Entry 6ABT (X-ray diffraction, 2.80 A resolution); this record covers chains B and A.

# Chain B (and A)
Name: PadR family transcriptional regulator
Organism: Listeria monocytogenes
Notes: chain A of this document is another copy of the same molecule, construct and numbering; everything in this record applies to it too
UniProt: L8DXR9 (L8DXR9_LISMN); residues 8-104 here = UniProt positions 8-104
Amino-acid sequence (98 residues; row label = number of the first residue in the row):
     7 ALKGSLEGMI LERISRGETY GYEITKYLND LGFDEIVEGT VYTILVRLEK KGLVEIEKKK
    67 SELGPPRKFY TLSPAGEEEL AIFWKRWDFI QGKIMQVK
Differences from the reference sequence: expression tag (7)
From the paper describing this entry:
  - conformationally variable residues (loop rearrangement): Lys-66 to Pro-72

# Chain B / chain A interface
Contacting residue pairs (27; chain B residue first):
  Leu-8(B) / Ile-96(A)  hydrophobic
  Met-15(B) / Ile-100(A)  hydrophobic
  Met-15(B) / Val-103(A)  hydrophobic
  Glu-18(B) / Val-103(A)
  Arg-22(B) / Val-103(A)  hydrogen bond (side chain-backbone)
  Tyr-33(B) / Val-103(A)
  Leu-37(B) / Lys-99(A)  hydrogen bond (backbone-side chain)
  Leu-37(B) / Val-103(A)  hydrophobic
  Gly-38(B) / Lys-99(A)
  Trp-90(B) / Ile-100(A)  hydrophobic
  Trp-90(B) / Lys-104(A)
  Trp-93(B) / Trp-93(A)  hydrophobic
  Asp-94(B) / Lys-104(A)  salt bridge
  Ile-96(B) / Leu-8(A)  hydrophobic
  Gln-97(B) / Ile-100(A)
  Gln-97(B) / Met-101(A)
  Lys-99(B) / Leu-37(A)
  Ile-100(B) / Trp-90(A)  hydrophobic
  Ile-100(B) / Trp-93(A)  hydrophobic
  Ile-100(B) / Gln-97(A)
  Met-101(B) / Gln-97(A)  hydrogen bond
  Val-103(B) / Glu-18(A)
  Val-103(B) / Arg-22(A)  hydrogen bond (backbone-side chain)
  Val-103(B) / Tyr-33(A)
  Lys-104(B) / Arg-22(A)  hydrogen bond (backbone-side chain)
  Lys-104(B) / Trp-90(A)
  Lys-104(B) / Asp-94(A)  salt bridge
Other interface residues (no listed pair), chain B (19 interface residues in all): Phe-39, Gln-102

# Summary
19 residues of chain B face 15 of chain A across their interface; the contacts include 5 hydrogen bonds and 2
salt bridges. Polar contacts include Asp-94(B)/Lys-104(A), Arg-22(B)/Val-103(A) and Leu-37(B)/Lys-99(A). From
the paper: conformational variability at Lys-66(B).
Chain B and chain A are both PadR family transcriptional regulator (Listeria monocytogenes); the structure,
Crystal structure of transcription factor from Listeria monocytogenes, was determined by X-ray diffraction
(same publication as 6ABQ).
